5TFW - chains H and O of the 3 polymer chains in the assembly; structure by X-ray diffraction, 2.17 A resolution.

Chain H:
Molecule: Antibody 10E8 FAB HEAVY CHAIN
Source organism: Homo sapiens
Notes: antibody fragment or engineered binder
Chain sequence (236 residues; each row starts with the number of its first residue; a row labelled like 52A-52C holds insertion residues (52A, then the next letters in order)):
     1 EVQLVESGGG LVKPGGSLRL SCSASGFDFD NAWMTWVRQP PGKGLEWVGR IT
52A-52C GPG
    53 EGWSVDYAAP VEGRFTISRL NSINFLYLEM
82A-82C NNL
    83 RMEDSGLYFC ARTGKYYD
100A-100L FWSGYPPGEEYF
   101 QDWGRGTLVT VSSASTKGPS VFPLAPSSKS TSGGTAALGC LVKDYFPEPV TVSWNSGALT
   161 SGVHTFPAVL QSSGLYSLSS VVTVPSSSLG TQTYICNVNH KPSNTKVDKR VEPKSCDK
Disordered / not traced: 216-218
Disulfides: Cys22-Cys92, Cys140-Cys196

Chain O:
Molecule: 10E8 epitope scaffold T117V2
Source organism: synthetic construct
Chain sequence (163 residues; each row starts with the number of its first residue):
     7 NAMQGIHFRR HYVRHLPKEV SQNDIIKALA SPLINDGMVV SDFADHVITR EQNFPTGLPV
    67 EPVGVAIPHT DSKYVRQNAI SVGILAEPVN FEDAGGEPDP VPVRVVFMLA LGNWFDITNV
   127 LWWIKAVIQD EDFMQQLLVM NDDEIYQSIY TRISELEHHH HHH
Disordered / not traced: 7-10, 165-169

How chain H and chain O interact:
Pairs across the interface (32):
  Asn31(H) - Lys79(O)
  Trp33(H) - Trp120(O)  hydrophobic
  Trp33(H) - Phe121(O)  hydrophobic
  Gly52C(H) - Gly118(O)
  Gly52C(H) - Asn119(O)  hydrogen bond (backbone-side chain)
  Glu53(H) - Gly118(O)
  Glu53(H) - Asn119(O)
  Glu53(H) - Trp120(O)  hydrogen bond (side chain-backbone)
  Glu53(H) - Phe121(O)
  Lys97(H) - Trp120(O)
  Tyr98(H) - Trp120(O)
  Tyr99(H) - Trp120(O)  hydrophobic
  Tyr99(H) - Thr124(O)
  Tyr99(H) - Leu127(O)  hydrophobic
  Tyr99(H) - Trp128(O)  hydrogen bond (side chain-backbone)
  Phe100A(H) - Leu64(O)  hydrophobic
  Phe100A(H) - Ile73(O)  hydrophobic
  Phe100A(H) - Leu127(O)
  Phe100A(H) - Lys131(O)  hydrogen bond (backbone-side chain)
  Trp100B(H) - Leu64(O)
  Trp100B(H) - Val66(O)  hydrophobic
  Trp100B(H) - Lys131(O)  hydrogen bond (backbone-side chain)
  Ser100C(H) - Lys131(O)
  Gly100D(H) - Trp128(O)
  Gly100D(H) - Lys131(O)  hydrogen bond (backbone-side chain)
  Tyr100E(H) - Trp128(O)  hydrophobic
  Pro100F(H) - Thr124(O)
  Pro100F(H) - Asn125(O)
  Pro100F(H) - Trp128(O)  hydrophobic
  Pro100G(H) - Trp120(O)  hydrogen bond (backbone-side chain)
  Pro100G(H) - Phe121(O)  hydrophobic
  Pro100G(H) - Thr124(O)
Interface residues without a listed pair, chain H (18 interface residues in all): Asp28, Arg50, Thr52, Gly100H
Interface residues without a listed pair, chain O (16 interface residues in all): Ile130, Ile134, Gln135

Overview:
18 residues of chain H face 16 of chain O across their interface; the contacts include 7 hydrogen bonds. Polar
pairs include Gly52C(H)-Asn119(O), Glu53(H)-Trp120(O) and Tyr99(H)-Trp128(O).
Here chain H is Antibody 10E8 FAB HEAVY CHAIN (Homo sapiens) and chain O is 10E8 epitope scaffold T117V2
(synthetic construct). Entry 5TFW (Crystal structure of 10E8 Fab light chain mutant2 against the MPER region
of the HIV-1 Env ...) was determined by X-ray diffraction, deposited together with 5SY8, 5T29, 5T5B, 5T6L,
5T80 and 5T85.
